PDB entry 6XNZ | electron microscopy, 3.80 A resolution | chains C and J of the 10 polymer chains in the assembly

== Chain C ==
Protein: V(D)J recombination-activating protein 1
Source organism: Mus musculus
Notes: EC 3.1.-.-, 2.3.2.27
Reference sequence: P15919 (RAG1_MOUSE); residues 261-1008 here = UniProt positions 261-1008
Chain sequence (750 residues; numbered 259 to 1008; the number before each row is that of its first residue):
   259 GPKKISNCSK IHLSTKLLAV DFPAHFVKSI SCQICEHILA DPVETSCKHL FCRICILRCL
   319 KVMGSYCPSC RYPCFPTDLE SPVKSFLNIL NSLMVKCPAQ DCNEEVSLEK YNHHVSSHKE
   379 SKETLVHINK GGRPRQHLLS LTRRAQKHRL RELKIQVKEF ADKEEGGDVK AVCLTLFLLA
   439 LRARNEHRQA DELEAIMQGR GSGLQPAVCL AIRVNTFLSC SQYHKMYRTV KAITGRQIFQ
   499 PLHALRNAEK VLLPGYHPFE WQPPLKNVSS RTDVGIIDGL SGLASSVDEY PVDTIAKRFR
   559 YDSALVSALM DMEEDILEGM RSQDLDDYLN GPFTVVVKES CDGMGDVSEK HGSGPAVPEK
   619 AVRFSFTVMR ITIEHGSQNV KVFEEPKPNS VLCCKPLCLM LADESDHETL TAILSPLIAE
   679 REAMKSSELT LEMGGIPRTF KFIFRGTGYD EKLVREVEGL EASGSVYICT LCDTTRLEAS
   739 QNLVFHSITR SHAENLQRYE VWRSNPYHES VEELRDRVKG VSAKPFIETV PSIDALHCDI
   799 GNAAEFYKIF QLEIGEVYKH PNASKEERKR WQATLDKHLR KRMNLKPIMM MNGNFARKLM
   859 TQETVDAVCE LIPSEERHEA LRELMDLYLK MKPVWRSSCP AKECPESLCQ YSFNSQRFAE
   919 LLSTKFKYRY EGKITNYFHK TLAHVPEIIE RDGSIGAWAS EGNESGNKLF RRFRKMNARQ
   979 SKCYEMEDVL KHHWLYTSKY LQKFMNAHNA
Disordered / not traced: 259-458, 1008
Construct notes: expression tag (259-260); engineered mutation Val-649 (Glu in P15919), Met-848 (Arg in P15919)
Curated features (UniProtKB/Swiss-Prot):
  - zinc finger: Cys-290 to Arg-329 (RING-type), Leu-351 to Lys-380 (RAG1-type)
  - DNA-binding region: Gly-389 to Gln-456 (NBD)
  - binding site (Zn(2+)): Cys-266, His-270, Cys-290, Cys-293, His-295, Cys-305, His-307, Cys-310, Cys-313, Cys-325, Cys-328, Cys-355, Cys-360, His-372, His-376
  - binding site (a divalent metal cation): Asp-600, Asp-708, Glu-962
  - site: Trp-893 (Essential for DNA hairpin formation, participates in base-stacking interactions near the cleavage site)
  - mutagenesis: His-307 (H307A: Displays lower E3 ligase activity and affects the joining step of V(D)J recombination), Cys-325 (C325G: Loss of E3 ligase activity and affects the joining step of V(D)J recombination), Arg-391 (R391A: Defects in converting nicked products to hairpins; R391L: Impairs DNA-binding and hairpin formation while maintaining some nicking activity), Arg-393 (R393A: Impairs DNA-binding and hairpin formation while maintaining some nicking activity), Arg-401 (R401A: Allows robust hairpin activity), Arg-402 (R402A: Defects in converting nicked products to hairpins), Lys-405 (K405A: Reduced hairpin activity), His-406 (H406A: Allows robust hairpin activity), Arg-407 (R407A: Impairs DNA-binding and reduces hairpin formation without affecting nicking activity), Asn-443 (N443A: Impairs DNA-binding; when associated with A-445), His-445 (H445A: Impairs DNA-binding; when associated with A-443), Asp-546 (D546A: Loss of DNA-binding), 22 further mutagenesis entries in UniProt
Metal / ion sites: Zn2+: Cys-727, Leu-729, Cys-730, His-937, His-942
What the authors report for this chain:
  - binding site for Target DNA top strand: Asp-600, Asp-708, Met-848
  - mutagenesis - E649V/R848M: increased catalytic activity on disintegration

== Chain J ==
Molecule: Target DNA bottom strand
Sequence (37 nucleotides; row label = number of the first residue in the row):
     1 CTCAGGATAG GGCTACCGGC GGTAGCCCTA TCCTGAG
Disordered / not traced: 1-2, 34-37

== Interface between chain C and chain J ==
Contacting residue pairs (16; chain C residue first):
  Ser-663(C) / DA24(J)  sugar contact
  Glu-719(C) / DC26(J)  phosphate contact
  Ala-720(C) / DG25(J)  phosphate contact
  Ala-720(C) / DC26(J)  hydrogen bond to the phosphate
  Ser-721(C) / DG25(J)  base contact
  Gly-722(C) / DG25(J)  base contact
  Gly-722(C) / DC26(J)  sugar contact
  Gly-722(C) / DC27(J)  phosphate contact
  Ser-723(C) / DC26(J)  sugar contact
  Ser-723(C) / DC27(J)  sugar contact
  Val-724(C) / DC27(J)  hydrogen bond to the phosphate
  Arg-773(C) / DC26(J)  hydrogen bond to the phosphate
  Arg-773(C) / DC27(J)  salt bridge to the phosphate
  Met-847(C) / DC20(J)  hydrogen bond to the base
  Met-847(C) / DG21(J)  hydrogen bond to the base
  Met-848(C) / DG22(J)  base contact

== Overview ==
10 residues of chain C and 7 residues of chain J are in contact, with 5 hydrogen bonds and 1 salt bridge.
Among the polar pairs are Met-847(C)/DC20(J), Met-847(C)/DG21(J) and Ala-720(C)/DC26(J). From the paper: a
binding site for Target DNA top strand at Asp-600(C), Asp-708(C) and Met-848(C); E649V/R848M of chain C
increase catalytic activity on disintegration.
Here chain C is V(D)J recombination-activating protein 1 (Mus musculus) and chain J is Target DNA bottom
strand. Entry 6XNZ (Structure of RAG1 (R848M/E649V)-RAG2-DNA Target Capture Complex) was determined by
electron microscopy together with 6XNX and 6XNY from the same study.
